4JYA - chains A and M of the 23 polymer chains in the assembly; structure by X-ray diffraction, 3.10 A resolution.

# Chain A
Molecule: 16S ribosomal RNA
Organism: Thermus thermophilus
Sequence (1516 nucleotides; row label = number of the first residue in the row):
     6 UGGAGAGUUU GAUCCUGGCU CAGGGUGAAC GCUGGCGGCG UGCCUAAGAC AUGCAAGUCG
    66 UGCGGGCCGC GGGAUUUUAC UCCGUGGUCA GCGGCGGACG GGUGAGUAAC GCGUGGGUGA
   126 CCUACCCGGA AGAGGGGGAC AACCCGGGGA AACUCGGGCU AAUCCCCCAU GUGGACCCGC
   186 CCCUUGGGGU GUGUCCAAAG GGCUUUGCCC GCUUCCGGAU GGGCCCGCGU CCCAUCAGCU
   246 AGUUGGUGGG GUAAUGGCCC ACCAAGGCGA CGACGGGUAG CCGGUCUGAG AGGAUGGCCG
   306 GCCACAGGGG CACUGAGACA CGGGCCCCAC UCCUACGGGA GGCAGCAGUU AGGAAUCUUC
   366 CGCAAUGGGC GCAAGCCUGA CGGAGCGACG CCGCUUGGAG GAAGAAGCCC UUCGGGGUGU
   426 AAACUCCUGA ACCCGGGACG AAACCCCCGA CGAGGGGACU GACGGUACCG GGGUAAUAGC
   486 GCCGGCCAAC UCCGUGCCAG CAGCCGCGGU AAUACGGAGG GCGCGAGCGU UACCCGGAUU
   546 CACUGGGCGU AAAGGGCGUG UAGGCGGCCU GGGGCGUCCC AUGUGAAAGA CCACGGCUCA
   606 ACCGUGGGGG AGCGUGGGAU ACGCUCAGGC UAGACGGUGG GAGAGGGUGG UGGAAUUCCC
   666 GGAGUAGCGG UGAAAUGCGC AGAUACCGGG AGGAACGCCG AUGGCGAAGG CAGCCACCUG
   726 GUCCACCCGU GACGCUGAGG CGCGAAAGCG UGGGGAGCAA ACCGGAUUAG AUACCCGGGU
   786 AGUCCACGCC CUAAACGAUG CGCGCUAGGU CUCUGGGUCU CCUGGGGGCC GAAGCUAACG
   846 CGUUAAGCGC GCCGCCUGGG GAGUACGGCC GCAAGGCUGA AACUCAAAGG AAUUGACGGG
   906 GGCCCGCACA AGCGGUGGAG CAUGUGGUUU AAUUCGAAGC AACGCGAAGA ACCUUACCAG
   966 GCCUUGACAU GCUAGGGAAC CCGGGUGAAA GCCUGGGGUG CCCCGCGAGG GGAGCCCUAG
  1026 CACAGGUGCU GCAUGGCCGU CGUCAGCUCG UGCCGUGAGG UGUUGGGUUA AGUCCCGCAA
  1086 CGAGCGCAAC CCCCGCCGUU AGUUGCCAGC GGUUCGGCCG GGCACUCUAA CGGGACUGCC
  1146 CGCGAAAGCG GGAGGAAGGA GGGGACGACG UCUGGUCAGC AUGGCCCUUA CGGCCUGGGC
  1206 GACACACGUG CUACAAUGCC CACUACAAAG CGAUGCCACC CGGCAACGGG GAGCUAAUCG
  1266 CAAAAAGGUG GGCCCAGUUC GGAUUGGGGU CUGCAACCCG ACCCCAUGAA GCCGGAAUCG
  1326 CUAGUAAUCG CGGAUCAGCC AUGCCGCGGU GAAUACGUUC CCGGGCCUUG UACACACCGC
  1386 CCGUCACGCC AUGGGAGCGG GCUCUACCCG AAGUCGCCGG GAGCCUACGG GCAGGCGCCG
  1446 AGGGUAGGGC CCGUGACUGG GGCGAAGUCG UAACAAGGUA GCUGUACCGG AAGGUGCGGC
  1506 UGGAUCACCU CCUUUC
Differences from the reference sequence: conflict A79 (G131378 in 55771382)
Small-molecule neighbours:
  - Mg2+ (MG), molecule 1: G12, U13, G22, G23, C24
  - Mg2+ (MG), molecule 2: U13, U14, C510, G511, A892
  - Mg2+ (MG), molecule 3: U14, U15, G16, A17
  - Mg2+ (MG), molecule 4: U14, A893, G894
  - Mg2+ (MG), molecule 5: U21, G22, A547, G551, G552, A557
  - Mg2+ (MG), molecule 6: C502, G514, A1470
  - Mg2+ (MG), molecule 7: U555, A556, A557, A558
  - Mg2+ (MG), molecule 8: G941, A942, G1180, U1181
  - Mg2+ (MG), molecule 9: G1036, C1037, U1178, G1179, G1180, U1181
  - Mg2+ (MG), molecule 10: G1036, G1040, G1041, C1042, G1180, U1181
  - Mg2+ (MG), molecule 11: C1037, U1178, G1179, G1180
  - Mg2+ (MG), molecule 12: G1384, C1385, C1386
  - paromomycin (PAR): G1388, U1389, C1390, A1391, C1392, G1467, C1468, G1469, A1470, A1471, G1472, U1473, C1474

# Chain M
Name: 30S ribosomal protein S13
Organism: Thermus thermophilus
UniProtKB: P80377 (RS13_THET8); residues 2-121 here = UniProt positions 2-121
Chain sequence (120 residues; row label = number of the first residue in the row):
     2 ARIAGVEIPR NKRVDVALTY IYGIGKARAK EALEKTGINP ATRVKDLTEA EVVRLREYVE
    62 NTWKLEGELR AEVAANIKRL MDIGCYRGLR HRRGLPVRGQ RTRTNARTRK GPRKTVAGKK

# Interface between chain A and chain M
Pairs across the interface - 91 pairs, chain A then chain M:
  A924(A) with Arg114(M), salt bridge to the phosphate
  G925(A) with Arg108(M), phosphate contact; Thr109(M), hydrogen bond to the phosphate
  C926(A) with Asn106(M), base contact; Ala107(M), phosphate contact; Arg108(M), hydrogen bond to the phosphate; Thr109(M), hydrogen bond to the phosphate
  A927(A) with Gln101(M), phosphate contact; Arg102(M), phosphate contact; Asn106(M), hydrogen bond to the base
  U928(A) with Arg102(M), salt bridge to the phosphate; Thr105(M), hydrogen bond to the base
  G929(A) with Arg102(M), salt bridge to the phosphate; Thr105(M), base contact
  U930(A) with Arg104(M), hydrogen bond to the base
  G931(A) with Arg104(M), salt bridge to the phosphate; Lys120(M), base contact
  G932(A) with Arg104(M), hydrogen bond to the base; Lys120(M), sugar contact
  A1207(A) with Gln101(M), phosphate contact; Arg102(M), phosphate contact; Thr103(M), hydrogen bond to the phosphate; Arg104(M), phosphate contact
  C1208(A) with Arg91(M), salt bridge to the phosphate; Thr103(M), hydrogen bond to the phosphate; Arg104(M), base contact; Lys111(M), hydrogen bond to the phosphate
  A1209(A) with Leu96(M), phosphate contact; Lys111(M), salt bridge to the phosphate; Lys115(M), hydrogen bond to the sugar; Val117(M), base contact
  C1210(A) with Arg104(M), hydrogen bond to the base; Arg108(M), salt bridge to the phosphate; Lys111(M), salt bridge to the phosphate; Arg114(M), phosphate contact; Lys115(M), salt bridge to the phosphate; Thr116(M), hydrogen bond to the phosphate; Val117(M), hydrogen bond to the sugar
  A1211(A) with Arg104(M), base contact; Arg114(M), salt bridge to the phosphate; Thr116(M), hydrogen bond to the phosphate
  C1212(A) with Thr105(M), base contact
  G1277(A) with Arg14(M), hydrogen bond to the sugar
  C1278(A) with Arg14(M), sugar contact; Arg44(M), salt bridge to the phosphate
  C1279(A) with Arg44(M), salt bridge to the phosphate
  U1283(A) with Lys13(M), hydrogen bond to the phosphate
  U1284(A) with Lys13(M), salt bridge to the phosphate; Arg14(M), hydrogen bond to the base; Val17(M), base contact; Tyr21(M), hydrogen bond to the phosphate; Lys27(M), sugar contact
  A1288(A) with Thr109(M), hydrogen bond to the sugar
  U1289(A) with Gln101(M), phosphate contact; Thr109(M), sugar contact; Arg110(M), phosphate contact
  U1290(A) with Ile78(M), sugar contact; His92(M), hydrogen bond to the phosphate; Pro97(M), phosphate contact; Val98(M), hydrogen bond to the phosphate; Arg99(M), hydrogen bond to the base; Gln101(M), phosphate contact; Arg110(M), sugar contact
  G1291(A) with Val74(M), sugar contact; Asn77(M), hydrogen bond to the phosphate; Ile78(M), sugar contact; Arg88(M), salt bridge to the phosphate; His92(M), salt bridge to the phosphate; Val98(M), phosphate contact; Arg99(M), salt bridge to the phosphate
  G1292(A) with Asn77(M), hydrogen bond to the phosphate; Arg80(M), salt bridge to the phosphate; Leu81(M), phosphate contact; Arg88(M), salt bridge to the phosphate
  C1302(A) with Tyr87(M), sugar contact
  C1303(A) with Tyr87(M), sugar contact
  G1305(A) with Gly100(M), phosphate contact
  C1310(A) with Ala28(M), phosphate contact; Arg29(M), sugar contact
  A1311(A) with Gly24(M), hydrogen bond to the phosphate; Ile25(M), phosphate contact; Gly26(M), hydrogen bond to the phosphate; Ala28(M), phosphate contact; Arg29(M), hydrogen bond to the phosphate; Leu70(M), sugar contact
  U1312(A) with Ile22(M), phosphate contact; Tyr23(M), phosphate contact; Gly24(M), hydrogen bond to the phosphate; Ile25(M), hydrogen bond to the phosphate; Gly26(M), phosphate contact
  G1313(A) with Tyr23(M), phosphate contact
Interface residues without a listed pair, chain A (35 interface residues in all): G1206, C1304, A1314
Interface residues without a listed pair, chain M (46 interface residues in all): Arg71, Pro113

# Overview
35 residues of chain A and 46 residues of chain M are in contact; the contacts include 30 hydrogen bonds and
18 salt bridges. Polar pairs include A927(A)-Asn106(M), U928(A)-Thr105(M) and U930(A)-Arg104(M). Bound to
chain A: 12 copies of Mg2+ and paromomycin.
Chain A is 16S ribosomal RNA and chain M is 30S ribosomal protein S13, both from Thermus thermophilus; the
structure, Crystal structures of pseudouridinilated stop codons with ASLs, was determined by X-ray
diffraction, deposited together with 4JV5 and 4K0K.
